PDB entry 1GU7 | X-ray diffraction, 1.70 A resolution | chains A and B

[Chain A (and B)]
Molecule: Enoyl-[acyl-carrier-protein] reductase [NADPH, B-specific] 1, mitochondrial
From: Candida tropicalis
Notes: EC 1.3.1.10, 1.3.1.38; chain B of this document is another copy of the same molecule, construct and numbering; everything in this record applies to it too
UniProtKB: Q8WZM3 (ETR1_CANTR); numbering as in UniProt (aligned over 23-386)
Sequence (364 residues; each row starts with the number of its first residue):
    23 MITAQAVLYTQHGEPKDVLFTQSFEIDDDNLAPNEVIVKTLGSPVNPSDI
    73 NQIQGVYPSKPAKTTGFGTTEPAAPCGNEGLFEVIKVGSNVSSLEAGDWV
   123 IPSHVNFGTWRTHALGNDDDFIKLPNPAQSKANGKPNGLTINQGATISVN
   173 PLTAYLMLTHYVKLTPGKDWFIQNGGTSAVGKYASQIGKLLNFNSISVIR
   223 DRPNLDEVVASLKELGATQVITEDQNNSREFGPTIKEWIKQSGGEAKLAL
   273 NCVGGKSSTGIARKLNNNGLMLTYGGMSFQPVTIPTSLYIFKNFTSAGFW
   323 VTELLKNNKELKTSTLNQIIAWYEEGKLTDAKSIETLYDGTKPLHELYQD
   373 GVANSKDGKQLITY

[Chain A / chain B interface]
Contacting residue pairs - 51 pairs, chain A then chain B:
  Tyr-79(A) / Phe-313(B)  hydrophobic
  Pro-80(A) / Phe-313(B)  hydrophobic
  Thr-295(A) / Thr-308(B)
  Thr-295(A) / Ile-312(B)
  Tyr-296(A) / Ile-312(B)
  Gly-297(A) / Thr-308(B)
  Gly-297(A) / Ile-312(B)
  Gly-298(A) / Thr-308(B)
  Gln-302(A) / Thr-308(B)
  Pro-303(A) / Thr-305(B)
  Pro-303(A) / Ile-306(B)
  Val-304(A) / Val-304(B)
  Val-304(A) / Thr-305(B)
  Val-304(A) / Ile-306(B)  hydrogen bond (backbone-backbone)
  Val-304(A) / Thr-308(B)
  Val-304(A) / Tyr-311(B)  hydrophobic
  Thr-305(A) / Pro-303(B)
  Thr-305(A) / Val-304(B)
  Ile-306(A) / Pro-303(B)
  Ile-306(A) / Val-304(B)  hydrogen bond (backbone-backbone)
  Thr-308(A) / Thr-295(B)
  Thr-308(A) / Gly-297(B)
  Thr-308(A) / Gly-298(B)
  Thr-308(A) / Gln-302(B)
  Thr-308(A) / Val-304(B)
  Tyr-311(A) / Val-304(B)  hydrophobic
  Tyr-311(A) / Tyr-311(B)
  Tyr-311(A) / Ser-318(B)  hydrogen bond
  Tyr-311(A) / Ala-319(B)
  Tyr-311(A) / Gly-320(B)
  Ile-312(A) / Thr-295(B)
  Ile-312(A) / Tyr-296(B)
  Ile-312(A) / Gly-297(B)
  Ile-312(A) / Phe-321(B)
  Ile-312(A) / Trp-322(B)
  Phe-313(A) / Tyr-79(B)  hydrophobic
  Phe-313(A) / Pro-80(B)  hydrophobic
  Phe-313(A) / Trp-322(B)  hydrophobic
  Phe-316(A) / Ala-319(B)
  Phe-316(A) / Gly-320(B)
  Thr-317(A) / Thr-317(B)
  Thr-317(A) / Ser-318(B)
  Ser-318(A) / Tyr-311(B)  hydrogen bond
  Ser-318(A) / Thr-317(B)
  Ser-318(A) / Ser-318(B)  hydrogen bond (backbone-backbone)
  Ala-319(A) / Tyr-311(B)
  Ala-319(A) / Phe-316(B)
  Gly-320(A) / Tyr-311(B)
  Gly-320(A) / Phe-316(B)
  Trp-322(A) / Ile-312(B)
  Trp-322(A) / Phe-313(B)  hydrophobic
Also at the interface, not in a pair above, chain A (23 interface residues in all): Pro-307, Phe-321
Also at the interface, not in a pair above, chain B (23 interface residues in all): Pro-307

[Overview]
The chain A/chain B interface involves 23 residues from each chain, with 5 hydrogen bonds. Polar pairs include
Tyr-311(A)/Ser-318(B), Val-304(A)/Ile-306(B) and Ser-318(A)/Ser-318(B).
Chain A and chain B are both Enoyl-[acyl-carrier-protein] reductase [NADPH, B-specific] 1, mitochondrial
(Candida tropicalis); the structure, Enoyl thioester reductase from Candida tropicalis, was determined by
X-ray diffraction, deposited together with 1GUF and 1GYR.
